4ZUM - chains A and B; structure by X-ray diffraction, 1.42 A resolution.

== Chain A (and B) ==
Molecule: Acetylpolyamine aminohydrolase
From: Mycoplana ramosa
Notes: chain B of this document is another copy of the same molecule, construct and numbering; everything in this record applies to it too
UniProt: Q48935 (APHA_MYCRA); numbering as in UniProt (aligned over 1-341)
Chain sequence (341 residues; each row starts with the number of its first residue):
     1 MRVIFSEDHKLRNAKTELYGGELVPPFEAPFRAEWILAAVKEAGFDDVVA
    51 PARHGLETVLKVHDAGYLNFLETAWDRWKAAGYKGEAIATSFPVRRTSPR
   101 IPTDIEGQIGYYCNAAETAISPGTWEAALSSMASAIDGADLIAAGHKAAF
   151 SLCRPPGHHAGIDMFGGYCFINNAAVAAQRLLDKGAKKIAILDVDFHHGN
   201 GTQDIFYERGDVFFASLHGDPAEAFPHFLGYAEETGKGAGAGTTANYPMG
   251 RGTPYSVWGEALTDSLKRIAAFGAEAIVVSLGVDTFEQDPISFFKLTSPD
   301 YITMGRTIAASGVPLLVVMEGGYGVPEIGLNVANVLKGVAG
Metal / ion sites: K+: D193, D195, H197, S216, L217; Zn2+: D195, H197, D284 (together with FKS); Na+: F206, R209, V212, T243
Ligand contacts: FKS (7-[(3-aminopropyl)amino]-1,1,1-trifluoroheptane-2,2-diol): Y19, E117, P156, H158, H159, G167, Y168, C169, D195, H197, F225, D284, I291, E320, G321, Y323
From the paper describing this entry:
  - Na+ coordination: F206, R209, V212, T243
  - binding site for FKS: E17, T90, E106, E117, H158, H159, F225, Y323
  - catalytic residues: Y323
  - catalytic residues: H158, H159 (proposed by the authors, not directly observed)

== How chain A and chain B interact ==
Pairs across the interface - 114 pairs, chain A then chain B:
  L18(A) - L18(B)  hydrophobic
  L18(A) - I88(B)  hydrophobic
  L18(A) - T90(B)
  G20(A) - W78(B)
  G20(A) - Y83(B)
  G20(A) - K84(B)
  G20(A) - G85(B)  hydrogen bond (backbone-backbone)
  G21(A) - L23(B)
  G21(A) - W78(B)
  G21(A) - G85(B)
  G21(A) - E86(B)
  E22(A) - L23(B)
  E22(A) - K84(B)  salt bridge
  E22(A) - G85(B)
  L23(A) - G21(B)
  L23(A) - E22(B)
  L23(A) - L23(B)
  W78(A) - G20(B)
  W78(A) - G21(B)
  Y83(A) - G20(B)
  K84(A) - G20(B)
  K84(A) - E22(B)
  G85(A) - G20(B)  hydrogen bond (backbone-backbone)
  G85(A) - G21(B)
  G85(A) - E22(B)
  E86(A) - G21(B)
  I88(A) - L18(B)  hydrophobic
  T90(A) - L18(B)
  T90(A) - A115(B)
  T90(A) - A116(B)  hydrogen bond (backbone-backbone)
  S91(A) - N114(B)
  S91(A) - F225(B)
  S91(A) - P226(B)  hydrogen bond (side chain-backbone)
  S91(A) - H227(B)
  S91(A) - F228(B)
  F92(A) - F92(B)  hydrophobic
  F92(A) - V94(B)  hydrophobic
  F92(A) - N114(B)  hydrogen bond (backbone-backbone)
  F92(A) - F228(B)
  P93(A) - V94(B)
  P93(A) - R95(B)
  P93(A) - F228(B)
  V94(A) - P93(B)
  V94(A) - C113(B)
  V94(A) - N114(B)
  V94(A) - M164(B)  hydrophobic
  R95(A) - P93(B)
  R95(A) - Y111(B)  hydrogen bond (side chain-backbone)
  R95(A) - D163(B)  salt bridge
  R95(A) - M164(B)
  R96(A) - I162(B)
  R96(A) - D163(B)  salt bridge
  R96(A) - M164(B)
  R96(A) - D204(B)  salt bridge
  R96(A) - L229(B)
  T97(A) - F228(B)
  S98(A) - F228(B)  hydrogen bond (backbone-backbone)
  S98(A) - L229(B)
  S98(A) - Y231(B)
  S98(A) - E234(B)
  R100(A) - Y231(B)
  R100(A) - E233(B)  salt bridge
  P102(A) - A222(B)
  P102(A) - H227(B)
  P102(A) - F228(B)  hydrophobic
  T103(A) - A222(B)  hydrogen bond (backbone-backbone)
  T103(A) - E223(B)
  D104(A) - A222(B)
  D104(A) - E223(B)
  D104(A) - H227(B)  salt bridge
  E106(A) - H227(B)  salt bridge
  G107(A) - H227(B)
  G107(A) - F228(B)
  Y111(A) - R95(B)  hydrogen bond (backbone-side chain)
  Y111(A) - F228(B)
  N114(A) - S91(B)
  N114(A) - F92(B)  hydrogen bond (backbone-backbone)
  N114(A) - V94(B)
  A115(A) - T90(B)
  A116(A) - T90(B)  hydrogen bond (backbone-backbone)
  E117(A) - T90(B)
  I162(A) - R96(B)
  D163(A) - R95(B)  salt bridge
  D163(A) - R96(B)  salt bridge
  M164(A) - V94(B)  hydrophobic
  M164(A) - R95(B)
  M164(A) - R96(B)
  D204(A) - R96(B)  salt bridge
  A222(A) - P102(B)
  A222(A) - T103(B)  hydrogen bond (backbone-backbone)
  A222(A) - D104(B)  hydrogen bond (backbone-backbone)
  E223(A) - T103(B)
  E223(A) - D104(B)
  F225(A) - S91(B)
  P226(A) - S91(B)  hydrogen bond (backbone-side chain)
  H227(A) - S91(B)
  H227(A) - P102(B)
  H227(A) - D104(B)  salt bridge
  H227(A) - E106(B)  salt bridge
  H227(A) - G107(B)
  F228(A) - S91(B)
  F228(A) - F92(B)
  F228(A) - P93(B)
  F228(A) - T97(B)
  F228(A) - S98(B)  hydrogen bond (backbone-backbone)
  F228(A) - P102(B)  hydrophobic
  F228(A) - G107(B)
  F228(A) - Y111(B)
  L229(A) - R96(B)
  L229(A) - S98(B)
  Y231(A) - S98(B)
  Y231(A) - R100(B)
  E233(A) - R100(B)  salt bridge
  E234(A) - S98(B)
Interface residues without a listed pair, chain A (53 interface residues in all): Y19, A89, I101, G110, Y112, C113, P221, A224
Interface residues without a listed pair, chain B (52 interface residues in all): Y19, A89, I101, G110, Y112, E117, A224

== Summary ==
53 residues of chain A face 52 of chain B across their interface, with 15 hydrogen bonds and 13 salt bridges.
Among the polar pairs are E22(A)-K84(B), R95(A)-D163(B) and R96(A)-D163(B). Ligands of chain A: compound FKS.
From the paper: catalytic residues Y323(A), H158(A) and H159(A); a binding site for FKS at E17(A), T90(A) and
E106(A) among others.
Chain A and chain B are both Acetylpolyamine aminohydrolase (Mycoplana ramosa); the structure, Crystal
structure of acetylpolyamine amidohydrolase from Mycoplana ramosa in complex with a trifluoromethylketone
inhibitor, was determined by X-ray diffraction, deposited together with 4ZUN, 4ZUO, 4ZUP, 4ZUQ and 4ZUR.
